PDB entry 8QK5 | X-ray diffraction, 1.95 A resolution | chain A

Chain A:
Protein: UDP-2,3-diacylglucosamine hydrolase
Organism: Klebsiella pneumoniae
Reference sequence: A6T5R0 (LPXH_KLEP7); residue numbers follow UniProt; this construct covers 1-240
Sequence (246 residues; numbered 1 to 246; the number before each row is that of its first residue):
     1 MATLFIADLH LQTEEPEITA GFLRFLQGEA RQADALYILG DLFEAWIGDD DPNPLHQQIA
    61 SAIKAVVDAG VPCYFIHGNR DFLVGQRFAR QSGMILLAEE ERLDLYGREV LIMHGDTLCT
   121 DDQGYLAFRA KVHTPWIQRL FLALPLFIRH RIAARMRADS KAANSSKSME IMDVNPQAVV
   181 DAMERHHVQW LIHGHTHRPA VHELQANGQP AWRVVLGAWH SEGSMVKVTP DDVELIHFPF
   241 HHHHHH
Not modelled in the structure: 1, 157-169, 244-246
Sequence notes: conflict Glu-17 (Ala in A6T5R0); expression tag (241-246)
Ion coordination: Mn2+ site 1: Asp-8, His-10, Asp-41, His-197; Mn2+ site 2: Asp-41, Asn-79, His-114, His-195
Residues lining bound ligands: VN6 (5-[[3-(aminomethyl)azetidin-1-yl]methyl]-N-[4-[4-(4-cyano-6-methyl-pyrimidin-2-yl)piperazin-1-yl]sulfonylphenyl]-2-[methyl(methylsulfonyl)amino]benzamide): Glu-44, Ala-45, Trp-46, Ile-47, Asn-79, Arg-80, Phe-82, Leu-83, Gly-124, Tyr-125, Phe-128, Val-132, Ile-137, Gln-138, Phe-141, Ile-152, Ala-153, Met-156, Ile-171, His-195
UniProt features mapped onto this chain:
  - binding site (Mn(2+)): Asp-8, His-10, Asp-41, Asn-79, His-114, His-195, His-197
  - binding site (substrate): Asn-79, Arg-80, Asp-122, Ser-160, Asn-164, Lys-167, His-195
Reported in the primary citation:
  - binding site for VN6: Phe-141

Overview:
Chain A binds compound VN6. Asp-8, His-10, Asp-41 and His-197 form the Mn2+ site 1. Asp-41, Asn-79, His-114
and His-195 form the Mn2+ site 2. From UniProt: 7 Mn2+-binding residues and 7 substrate-binding residues. From
the paper: a binding site for VN6 at Phe-141.
Chain A is UDP-2,3-diacylglucosamine hydrolase (Klebsiella pneumoniae); the structure, Structure of K.
pneumoniae LpxH in complex with EBL-3647, was determined by X-ray diffraction together with 8QJZ, 8QK2, 8QK9
and 8QKA from the same study.
